Entry 1JGN (solution NMR); this record covers chains A and B.

# Chain A
Name: polyadenylate-binding protein 1
From: Homo sapiens
Notes: fragment: C-terminal domain
UniProtKB: P11940 (PABP1_HUMAN); residues 6-98 here correspond to UniProt positions 544-636 (UniProt number = residue number + 538)
Amino-acid sequence (98 residues; row label = number of the first residue in the row):
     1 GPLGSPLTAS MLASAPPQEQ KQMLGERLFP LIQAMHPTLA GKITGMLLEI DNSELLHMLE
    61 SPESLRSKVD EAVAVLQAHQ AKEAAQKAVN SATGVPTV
Differences from the reference sequence: cloning artifact (1-5)

# Chain B
Name: polyadenylate-binding protein-interacting protein 2
From: Homo sapiens
Notes: fragment: C-terminal 22 residues
UniProtKB: Q9BPZ3 (PAIP2_HUMAN); residues 1-22 here correspond to UniProt positions 106-127 (UniProt number = residue number + 105)
Amino-acid sequence (22 residues; numbered 1 to 22; the number before each row is that of its first residue):
     1 VVKSNLNPNA KEFVPGVKYG NI

# Chain A / chain B interface
Residue-residue contacts (35):
  Q20(A) - K18(B)
  K21(A) - F13(B)
  K21(A) - P15(B)
  K21(A) - G16(B)
  K21(A) - V17(B)
  K21(A) - K18(B)
  Q22(A) - F13(B)
  M23(A) - F13(B)
  G25(A) - F13(B)
  E26(A) - Y19(B)
  K42(A) - E12(B)
  T44(A) - F13(B)
  G45(A) - K11(B)
  G45(A) - E12(B)
  G45(A) - F13(B)
  M46(A) - N9(B)
  M46(A) - A10(B)
  M46(A) - K11(B)
  L47(A) - L6(B)
  L47(A) - N7(B)
  L48(A) - F13(B)
  L48(A) - Y19(B)
  E49(A) - N7(B)
  E49(A) - N9(B)
  E49(A) - K11(B)
  E49(A) - Y19(B)
  E49(A) - G20(B)
  I50(A) - N7(B)
  I50(A) - G20(B)
  N52(A) - N21(B)
  K68(A) - L6(B)
  E71(A) - N5(B)
  E71(A) - L6(B)
  V75(A) - S4(B)
  H79(A) - V2(B)
Other interface residues (no listed pair), chain A (21 interface residues in all): D51, A72

# Overview
Chain A and chain B form an interface of 21 and 17 residues respectively.
Chain A is polyadenylate-binding protein 1 and chain B is polyadenylate-binding protein-interacting protein 2,
both from Homo sapiens; the structure, Solution structure of the C-terminal PABC domain of human
poly(A)-binding protein in complex with the peptide ..., was determined by solution NMR together with 1JH4
from the same study.
